Entry 5KVL (X-ray diffraction, 1.74 A resolution); this record covers chains H and L.

[Chain H]
Molecule: Humanized 10G4 anti-Leukotriene C4 Immunoglobulin G (IgG) heavy chain Fab fragment
Organism: Homo sapiens
Notes: antibody fragment or engineered binder
Sequence (215 residues; numbered 1 to 214 plus 1 insertion-coded residue; the number before each row is that of its first residue):
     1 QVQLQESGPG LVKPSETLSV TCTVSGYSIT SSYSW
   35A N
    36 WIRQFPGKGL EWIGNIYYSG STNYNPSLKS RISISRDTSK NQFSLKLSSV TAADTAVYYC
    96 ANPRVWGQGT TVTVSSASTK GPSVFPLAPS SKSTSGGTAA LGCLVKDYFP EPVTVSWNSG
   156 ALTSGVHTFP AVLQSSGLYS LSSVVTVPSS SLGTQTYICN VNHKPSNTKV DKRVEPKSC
Disulfides: Cys-22/Cys-95, Cys-138/Cys-194
Ion coordination: Zn2+ near His-162 (its only coordinating residue here)
Small-molecule neighbours: Leukotriene C4 (LTX; (5S,6R,7E,9E,11Z,14Z)-6-[(2R)-2-[[(4S)-4-azanyl-5-oxidanyl-5-oxidanylidene-pentanoyl]amino]-3-( 2-hydroxy-2-oxoethylamino)-3-oxidanylidene-propyl]sulfanyl-5-oxidanyl-icosa-7,9,11,14-tetraenoic acid): Ser-32, Tyr-33, Ser-34, Asn-35A, Ile-37, Asn-50, Tyr-52, Asn-97, Pro-98, Arg-99, Trp-101

[Chain L]
Molecule: Humanized 10G4 anti-Leukotriene C4 Immunoglobulin G (IgG) light chain
Organism: Homo sapiens
Sequence (214 residues; numbered 1 to 214; the number before each row is that of its first residue):
     1 DIQMTQSPSS LSASVGDRVT ITCRASQEIS GYLGWLQQKP GKAIKRLIYA ASTLDSGVPS
    61 RFSGSRSGTD FTLTISSLQP EDFATYYCLQ YASFPRTFGQ GTKLEIKRTV AAPSVFIFPP
   121 SDEQLKSGTA SVVCLLNNFY PREAKVQWKV DNALQSGNSQ ESVTEQDSKD STYSLSSTLT
   181 LSKADYEKHK VYACEVTHQG LSSPVTKSFN RGEC
Disulfides: Cys-23/Cys-88, Cys-134/Cys-194
Ion coordination: Zn2+ site 1: Asp-151, His-189, Cys-214; Zn2+ site 2: His-189, Glu-213
Small-molecule neighbours: Leukotriene C4 (LTX; (5S,6R,7E,9E,11Z,14Z)-6-[(2R)-2-[[(4S)-4-azanyl-5-oxidanyl-5-oxidanylidene-pentanoyl]amino]-3-( 2-hydroxy-2-oxoethylamino)-3-oxidanylidene-propyl]sulfanyl-5-oxidanyl-icosa-7,9,11,14-tetraenoic acid): Gly-34, Leu-36, Arg-46, Tyr-49, Leu-89, Tyr-91, Arg-96

[Chain H / chain L interface]
Residue-residue contacts - 68 pairs, chain H then chain L:
  Ile-37(H) / Phe-98(L)  hydrophobic
  Gln-39(H) / Gln-38(L)  hydrogen bond
  Gln-39(H) / Tyr-87(L)  hydrogen bond
  Lys-43(H) / Tyr-87(L)  hydrogen bond (backbone-side chain)
  Leu-45(H) / Tyr-87(L)  hydrophobic
  Leu-45(H) / Phe-98(L)
  Glu-46(H) / Phe-98(L)
  Trp-47(H) / Phe-94(L)  hydrophobic
  Trp-47(H) / Pro-95(L)  hydrophobic
  Trp-47(H) / Arg-96(L)
  Trp-47(H) / Phe-98(L)
  Asn-50(H) / Phe-94(L)
  Tyr-52(H) / Phe-94(L)
  Tyr-52(H) / Arg-96(L)
  Asn-58(H) / Phe-94(L)
  Asn-60(H) / Pro-95(L)
  Pro-61(H) / Pro-95(L)
  Tyr-94(H) / Gln-38(L)
  Pro-98(H) / Arg-46(L)  hydrogen bond (backbone-side chain)
  Arg-99(H) / Arg-46(L)
  Arg-99(H) / Asp-55(L)
  Trp-101(H) / Leu-36(L)  hydrophobic
  Trp-101(H) / Ala-43(L)
  Trp-101(H) / Ile-44(L)  hydrophobic
  Trp-101(H) / Phe-98(L)  hydrophobic
  Gly-102(H) / Ala-43(L)
  Gln-103(H) / Gly-41(L)
  Val-119(H) / Glu-123(L)
  Phe-120(H) / Ser-121(L)
  Phe-120(H) / Glu-123(L)
  Phe-120(H) / Gln-124(L)
  Pro-121(H) / Ser-121(L)
  Leu-122(H) / Phe-118(L)  hydrophobic
  Leu-122(H) / Val-133(L)  hydrophobic
  Ala-123(H) / Phe-118(L)
  Lys-127(H) / Phe-116(L)
  Lys-127(H) / Ile-117(L)  hydrogen bond (backbone-backbone)
  Lys-127(H) / Lys-207(L)
  Lys-127(H) / Ser-208(L)
  Lys-127(H) / Phe-209(L)
  Ser-128(H) / Phe-116(L)
  Ser-128(H) / Phe-118(L)
  Thr-129(H) / Phe-116(L)
  Ala-135(H) / Phe-116(L)  hydrophobic
  Ala-135(H) / Phe-118(L)
  Ala-135(H) / Leu-135(L)  hydrophobic
  Leu-139(H) / Ser-131(L)
  Lys-141(H) / Gln-124(L)
  Lys-141(H) / Ser-131(L)
  His-162(H) / Thr-164(L)
  His-162(H) / Ser-174(L)
  Phe-164(H) / Leu-135(L)  hydrophobic
  Phe-164(H) / Ser-162(L)
  Phe-164(H) / Thr-164(L)
  Phe-164(H) / Ser-174(L)
  Phe-164(H) / Leu-175(L)
  Phe-164(H) / Ser-176(L)
  Pro-165(H) / Ser-162(L)  hydrogen bond (backbone-side chain)
  Pro-165(H) / Val-163(L)
  Val-167(H) / Gln-160(L)
  Val-167(H) / Glu-161(L)
  Leu-168(H) / Gln-160(L)  hydrogen bond (backbone-side chain)
  Gln-169(H) / Gln-160(L)
  Val-179(H) / Leu-135(L)  hydrophobic
  Thr-181(H) / Asn-137(L)
  Lys-207(H) / Glu-123(L)  salt bridge
  Lys-212(H) / Glu-213(L)
  Cys-214(H) / Cys-214(L)  disulfide
Other interface residues (no listed pair), chain H (43 interface residues in all): Ser-130, Leu-136, Ser-177, Ser-213
Other interface residues (no listed pair), chain L (36 interface residues in all): Thr-129
Disulfides between the chains: Cys-214(H)/Cys-214(L)

[Summary]
Chain H and chain L form an interface of 43 and 36 residues respectively; the contacts include 1 disulfide
bond, 7 hydrogen bonds and 1 salt bridge. Polar pairs include Lys-207(H)/Glu-123(L), Gln-39(H)/Gln-38(L) and
Gln-39(H)/Tyr-87(L). Leukotriene C4 is bound between chain H and chain L.
Chain H is Humanized 10G4 anti-Leukotriene C4 Immunoglobulin G (IgG) heavy chain Fab fragment and chain L is
Humanized 10G4 anti-Leukotriene C4 Immunoglobulin G (IgG) light chain, both from Homo sapiens; the structure,
Humanized 10G4 anti-leukotriene C4 antibody Fab fragment in complex with leukotriene C4, was determined by
X-ray diffraction.
